6RFV - chains A and C of the 4 polymer chains in the assembly; structure by X-ray diffraction, 2.83 A resolution.

Chain A:
Protein: Sensor histidine kinase
Organism: Thermotoga maritima (strain ATCC 43589 / MSB8 / DSM 3109 / JCM 10099)
Reference sequence: Q9WZV7 (Q9WZV7_THEMA); residue numbers follow UniProt; this construct covers 232-489
Amino-acid sequence (258 residues; numbered 232 to 489; the number before each row is that of its first residue):
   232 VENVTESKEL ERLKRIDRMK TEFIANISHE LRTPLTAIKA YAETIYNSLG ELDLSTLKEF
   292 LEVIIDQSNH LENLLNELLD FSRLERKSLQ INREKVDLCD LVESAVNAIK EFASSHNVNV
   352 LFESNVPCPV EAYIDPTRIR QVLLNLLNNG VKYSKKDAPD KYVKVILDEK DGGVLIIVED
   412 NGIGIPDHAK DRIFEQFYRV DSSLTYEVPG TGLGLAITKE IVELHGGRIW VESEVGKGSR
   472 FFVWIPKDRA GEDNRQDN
Disordered / not traced: 232-245, 479-489
Disulfide bonds: C330-C359
Residues lining bound ligands: ADP (adenosine-5'-diphosphate): N376, N380, G381, K383, Y384, D411, I414, G415, I416, I424, Y429, R430, V431, G441, T442, G443, L444, G445, L446, A447, S470, F472
Reported in the primary citation:
  - conformationally variable residues (side-chain flip): H260
  - binding site for sulfate ion: H260

Chain C:
Protein: Response regulator
Organism: Thermotoga maritima (strain ATCC 43589 / MSB8 / DSM 3109 / JCM 10099)
Reference sequence: Q9WYT9 (Q9WYT9_THEMA); residue numbers follow UniProt; this construct covers 1-122
Amino-acid sequence (122 residues; each row starts with the number of its first residue):
     1 MSKKVLLVDD SAVLRKIVSF NLKKEGYEVI EAENGQIALE KLSEFTPDLI VLDIMMPVMD
    61 GFTVLKKLQE KEEWKRIPVI VLTAKGGEED ESLALSLGAR KVMRKPFSPS QFIEEVKHLL
   121 NE
Disordered / not traced: 1, 122
Modified positions: D53 (aspartate beryllium trifluoride; BFD)
Ion coordination: Mg2+: D10, D53

Interface between chain A and chain C:
Pairs across the interface (34):
  R263(A) with A84(C); K105(C), hydrogen bond (side chain-backbone); P106(C)
  L266(A) with P106(C), hydrophobic
  T267(A) with K105(C); P106(C); F107(C)
  A268(A) with V13(C), hydrophobic
  K270(A) with P106(C); F107(C)
  A271(A) with I17(C); F107(C), hydrophobic; P109(C)
  Y272(A) with V13(C), hydrogen bond (side chain-backbone); K16(C); I17(C), hydrophobic
  E274(A) with S108(C), hydrogen bond; P109(C)
  T275(A) with I17(C); F20(C); N21(C), hydrogen bond; P109(C)
  N278(A) with K24(C), hydrogen bond (backbone-side chain)
  S279(A) with F20(C); K24(C), hydrogen bond
  E282(A) with F20(C); K24(C)
  L283(A) with F20(C), hydrophobic
  E290(A) with K16(C), salt bridge
  F291(A) with I17(C), hydrophobic; F20(C), hydrophobic
  Q298(A) with V13(C)
  K387(A) with P57(C)
  E438(A) with P57(C)
Interface residues without a listed pair, chain A (21 interface residues in all): T287, V294, Y437
Interface residues without a listed pair, chain C (17 interface residues in all): D10, M55, M56, S110

Summary:
21 residues of chain A and 17 residues of chain C are in contact; the contacts include 6 hydrogen bonds and 1
salt bridge. Polar contacts include E290(A)-K16(C), R263(A)-K105(C) and Y272(A)-V13(C). Bound to chain A: ADP.
From the paper: a binding site for sulfate ion at H260(A); conformational variability at H260(A).
Chain A is Sensor histidine kinase and chain C is Response regulator, both from Thermotoga maritima (strain
ATCC 43589 / MSB8 / DSM 3109 / JCM 10099); the structure, Revisiting pH-gated conformational switch. Complex
HK853-RR468 pH 7, was determined by X-ray diffraction, deposited together with 6RGY, 6RGZ, 6RH0, 6RH1, 6RH2,
6RH7 and 6RH8.
